2WEG - chain A; structure by X-ray diffraction, 1.10 A resolution.

[Chain A]
Protein: Carbonic anhydrase 2
Organism: Homo sapiens
Notes: EC 4.2.1.1
UniProtKB: P00918 (CAH2_HUMAN); the author numbering skips numbers that UniProt does not, so the offset changes along the chain: 2-125 = UniProt 2-125; 127-261 = UniProt 126-260
Chain sequence (259 residues; numbered 2 to 261; 1 number in that range is skipped by the numbering (no residue carries it; nothing is unmodelled there); the number before each row is that of its first residue):
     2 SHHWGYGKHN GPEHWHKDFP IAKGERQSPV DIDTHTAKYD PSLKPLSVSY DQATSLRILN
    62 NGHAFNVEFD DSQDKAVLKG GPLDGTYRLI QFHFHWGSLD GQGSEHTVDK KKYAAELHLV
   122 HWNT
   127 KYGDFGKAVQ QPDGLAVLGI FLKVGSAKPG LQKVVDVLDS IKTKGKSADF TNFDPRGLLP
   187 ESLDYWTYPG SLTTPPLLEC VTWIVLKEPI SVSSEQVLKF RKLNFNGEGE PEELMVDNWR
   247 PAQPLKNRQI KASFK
Disordered / not traced: 2
Swiss-Prot annotation at these positions:
  - active site: H64 (Proton donor/acceptor)
  - binding site (Zn(2+)): H94, H96, H119
  - binding site (substrate): T199, T200
  - site: Y7 (Fine-tunes the proton-transfer properties of H-64), N62 (Fine-tunes the proton-transfer properties of H-64), N67 (Fine-tunes the proton-transfer properties of H-64), Q92 (Involved in the binding of some activators, including histamine and L-histidine)
  - modified residue: S2 (N-acetylserine), S166 (Phosphoserine), S173 (Phosphoserine)
Metal / ion sites: Zn2+: H94, H96, H119 (together with 2-fluorobenzenesulfonamide)
Residues lining bound ligands: 2-fluorobenzenesulfonamide (FBV): Q92, H94, H96, E106, H119, V121, F131, V143, S197, L198, T199, T200, W209

[Overview]
Bound to chain A: 2-fluorobenzenesulfonamide. H94, H96 and H119 coordinate Zn2+. UniProt lists active-site
residue H64, 3 Zn2+-binding residues and substrate-binding residues T199 and T200.
Chain A is Carbonic anhydrase 2 (Homo sapiens); the structure, Thermodynamic Optimisation of Carbonic
Anhydrase Fragment Inhibitors, was determined by X-ray diffraction (same publication as 2WEH, 2WEJ and 2WEO).
